PDB entry 7SMS | electron microscopy, 3.18 A resolution | chains D and E of the 5 polymer chains in the assembly

# Chain D
Name: Acetylcholine receptor subunit alpha
Source organism: Tetronarce californica
Reference sequence: P02710 (ACHA_TETCF); residues 1-437 here correspond to UniProt positions 25-461 (UniProt number = residue number + 24)
Sequence (437 residues; numbered 1 to 437; the number before each row is that of its first residue):
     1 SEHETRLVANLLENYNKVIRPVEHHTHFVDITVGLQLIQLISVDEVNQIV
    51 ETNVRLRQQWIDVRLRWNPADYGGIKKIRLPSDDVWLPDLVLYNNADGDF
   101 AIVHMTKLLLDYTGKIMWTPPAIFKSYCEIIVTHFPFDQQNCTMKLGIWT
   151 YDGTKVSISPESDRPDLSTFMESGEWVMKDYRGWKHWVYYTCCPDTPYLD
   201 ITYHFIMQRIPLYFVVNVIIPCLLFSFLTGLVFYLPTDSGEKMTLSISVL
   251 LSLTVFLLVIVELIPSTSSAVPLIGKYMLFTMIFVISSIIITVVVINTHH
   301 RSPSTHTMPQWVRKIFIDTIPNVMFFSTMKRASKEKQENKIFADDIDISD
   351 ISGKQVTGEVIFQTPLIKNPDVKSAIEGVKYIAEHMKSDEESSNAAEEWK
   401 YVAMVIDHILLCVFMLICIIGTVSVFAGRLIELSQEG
Unresolved in the structure: 332-369, 427-437
Disulfide bonds: Cys-128/Cys-142, Cys-192/Cys-193
Covalent attachments: glycan linked to Asn-141
Residues lining bound ligands:
  - D-tubocurarine (TC9), molecule 1: Tyr-93, Trp-149, Thr-150, Tyr-190, Cys-192, Cys-193, Tyr-198
  - D-tubocurarine (TC9), molecule 2: Leu-223, Ser-226, Phe-227, Tyr-277, Phe-280, Thr-281, Phe-284, Phe-414, Ile-417, Cys-418, Ile-420, Gly-421, Ser-424, Val-425
Curated features (UniProtKB/Swiss-Prot):
  - glycosylation: Asn-141 (N-linked (GlcNAc...) asparagine)
Reported in the primary citation:
  - conformationally variable residues (side-chain flip): Phe-414
  - mutagenesis - F233A (3-fold), F233A/F414A (7-fold): increased signaling in response to agonist
  - mutagenesis - F284A: unchanged signaling in response to agonist

# Chain E
Name: Acetylcholine receptor subunit gamma
Source organism: Tetronarce californica
Reference sequence: P02714 (ACHG_TETCF); residues 1-489 here correspond to UniProt positions 18-506 (UniProt number = residue number + 17)
Sequence (489 residues; row label = number of the first residue in the row):
     1 ENEEGRLIEKLLGDYDKRIIPAKTLDHIIDVTLKLTLTNLISLNEKEEAL
    51 TTNVWIEIQWNDYRLSWNTSEYEGIDLVRIPSELLWLPDVVLENNVDGQF
   101 EVAYYANVLVYNDGSMYWLPPAIYRSTCPIAVTYFPFDWQNCSLVFRSQT
   151 YNAHEVNLQLSAEEGEAVEWIHIDPEDFTENGEWTIRHRPAKKNYNWQLT
   201 KDDTDFQEIIFFLIIQRKPLFYIINIIAPCVLISSLVVLVYFLPAQAGGQ
   251 KCTLSISVLLAQTIFLFLIAQKVPETSLNVPLIGKYLIFVMFVSMLIVMN
   301 CVIVLNVSLRTPNTHSLSEKIKHLFLGFLPKYLGMQLEPSEETPEKPQPR
   351 RRSSFGIMIKAEEYILKKPRSELMFEEQKDRHGLKRVNKMTSDIDIGTTV
   401 DLYKDLANFAPEIKSCVEACNFIAKSTKEQNDSGSENENWVLIGKVIDKA
   451 CFWIALLLFSIGTLAIFLTGHFNQVPEFPFPGDPRKYVP
Unresolved in the structure: 331-410
Disulfide bonds: Cys-128/Cys-142
Covalent attachments: N-acetylglucosamine (NAG) linked to Asn-141
Residues lining bound ligands:
  - D-tubocurarine (TC9), molecule 1: Lys-34, Trp-55, Glu-57, Arg-79, Leu-109, Tyr-111, Tyr-117, Leu-119, Glu-163, Asp-177
  - D-tubocurarine (TC9), molecule 2: Phe-267, Leu-268, Gln-271
Curated features (UniProtKB/Swiss-Prot):
  - modified residue: Tyr-364 (Phosphotyrosine)
  - glycosylation: Asn-68 (N-linked (GlcNAc...) asparagine)
Reported in the primary citation:
  - binding site for D-tubocurarine: Tyr-111, Tyr-117

# Chain D / chain E interface
Pairs across the interface - 99 pairs, chain D then chain E:
  Val-18(D) / Pro-81(E)
  Ile-19(D) / Asn-2(E)
  Ile-19(D) / Glu-4(E)
  Ile-19(D) / Gly-5(E)
  Ile-19(D) / Ile-8(E)  hydrophobic
  Arg-20(D) / Asn-2(E)  hydrogen bond (backbone-side chain)
  Arg-20(D) / Glu-4(E)  salt bridge
  Val-22(D) / Asn-2(E)
  Glu-23(D) / Glu-1(E)
  Glu-23(D) / Asn-2(E)
  His-24(D) / Glu-73(E)  salt bridge
  His-25(D) / Asn-2(E)
  His-25(D) / Glu-4(E)
  His-25(D) / Glu-73(E)
  His-25(D) / Ile-75(E)
  Asp-89(D) / Tyr-104(E)
  Val-91(D) / Tyr-104(E)  hydrophobic
  Asn-95(D) / Asn-53(E)
  Ala-96(D) / Ile-41(E)
  Ala-96(D) / Ile-123(E)
  Asp-97(D) / Arg-125(E)  salt bridge
  Phe-100(D) / Asn-53(E)
  Phe-100(D) / Pro-121(E)  hydrophobic
  Phe-100(D) / Ile-123(E)  hydrophobic
  Ala-101(D) / Tyr-104(E)  hydrophobic
  Tyr-127(D) / Asn-39(E)
  Tyr-127(D) / Thr-179(E)
  Glu-129(D) / Thr-179(E)
  Lys-145(D) / Asp-177(E)  salt bridge
  Trp-149(D) / Trp-55(E)
  Trp-149(D) / Ala-106(E)
  Trp-149(D) / Leu-119(E)  hydrogen bond (side chain-backbone)
  Trp-149(D) / Pro-121(E)
  Thr-150(D) / Arg-79(E)  hydrogen bond (backbone-side chain)
  Thr-150(D) / Ala-106(E)
  Thr-150(D) / Asn-107(E)
  Tyr-151(D) / Arg-79(E)
  Asp-152(D) / Arg-79(E)  salt bridge
  Lys-155(D) / Arg-79(E)
  Val-188(D) / Glu-176(E)
  Tyr-190(D) / Asp-174(E)
  Tyr-190(D) / Glu-176(E)
  Gly-240(D) / Gly-248(E)
  Gly-240(D) / Gln-250(E)  hydrogen bond (backbone-side chain)
  Glu-241(D) / Gln-250(E)
  Met-243(D) / Gln-250(E)
  Met-243(D) / Leu-254(E)  hydrophobic
  Thr-244(D) / Gln-250(E)  hydrogen bond
  Ile-247(D) / Leu-254(E)  hydrophobic
  Ile-247(D) / Ser-257(E)
  Leu-250(D) / Ile-233(E)  hydrophobic
  Leu-250(D) / Leu-236(E)  hydrophobic
  Leu-251(D) / Ala-261(E)  hydrophobic
  Thr-254(D) / Ile-233(E)
  Thr-254(D) / Phe-265(E)
  Leu-257(D) / Asn-225(E)
  Leu-257(D) / Pro-229(E)  hydrophobic
  Leu-258(D) / Leu-268(E)  hydrophobic
  Val-261(D) / Asn-225(E)
  Pro-265(D) / Phe-221(E)
  Ser-266(D) / Glu-183(E)
  Ser-266(D) / Phe-221(E)
  Ser-266(D) / Tyr-222(E)
  Thr-267(D) / Asn-181(E)
  Thr-267(D) / Phe-221(E)
  Ser-268(D) / Gly-182(E)  hydrogen bond (backbone-backbone)
  Ser-268(D) / Lys-218(E)  hydrogen bond (side chain-backbone)
  Ser-268(D) / Leu-220(E)
  Ser-268(D) / Phe-221(E)
  Val-271(D) / Leu-220(E)  hydrophobic
  Val-271(D) / Ile-224(E)  hydrophobic
  Leu-279(D) / Ile-224(E)  hydrophobic
  Met-282(D) / Pro-229(E)  hydrophobic
  Ile-283(D) / Leu-232(E)  hydrophobic
  Ile-286(D) / Leu-232(E)
  Ile-286(D) / Leu-236(E)  hydrophobic
  Ile-289(D) / Leu-236(E)  hydrophobic
  Ile-289(D) / Leu-239(E)  hydrophobic
  Ile-290(D) / Leu-239(E)  hydrophobic
  Val-293(D) / Leu-239(E)
  Val-293(D) / Phe-242(E)  hydrophobic
  Val-293(D) / Leu-243(E)  hydrophobic
  Ile-296(D) / Pro-244(E)
  Asn-297(D) / Phe-242(E)  hydrogen bond (side chain-backbone)
  His-300(D) / Pro-244(E)
  His-300(D) / Gln-246(E)  hydrogen bond
  Thr-305(D) / Leu-442(E)
  Asp-371(D) / Val-417(E)
  Asp-371(D) / Asn-421(E)
  Val-372(D) / Val-417(E)  hydrophobic
  Ser-374(D) / Asn-421(E)
  Ala-375(D) / Cys-420(E)  hydrophobic
  Ala-375(D) / Asn-421(E)  hydrogen bond (backbone-side chain)
  Gly-378(D) / Ala-424(E)
  Tyr-381(D) / Lys-428(E)
  Tyr-381(D) / Asn-431(E)  hydrogen bond
  Ile-382(D) / Ile-423(E)  hydrophobic
  Ile-382(D) / Thr-427(E)
  His-385(D) / Asn-431(E)  hydrogen bond
Interface residues without a listed pair, chain D (68 interface residues in all): Asn-16, Gln-48, Tyr-93, Tyr-189, Lys-242, Ile-264, Ser-269, Gly-275, Ser-302
Interface residues without a listed pair, chain E (71 interface residues in all): Glu-9, Leu-77, Leu-84, Ala-103, Pro-120, Ala-122, Glu-180, Ala-228, Gly-249, Thr-253, Ile-264, Lys-272, Lys-445

# In short
Chain D and chain E form an interface of 68 and 71 residues respectively, with 12 hydrogen bonds and 5 salt
bridges. Polar contacts include Arg-20(D)/Glu-4(E), His-24(D)/Glu-73(E) and Asp-97(D)/Arg-125(E). The paper
reports a binding site for D-tubocurarine at Tyr-111(E) and Tyr-117(E); F233A and F233A/F414A of chain D
increase signaling in response to agonist.
Chain D is Acetylcholine receptor subunit alpha and chain E is Acetylcholine receptor subunit gamma, both from
Tetronarce californica; the structure, Cryo-EM structure of Torpedo acetylcholine receptor in complex with
d-tubocurarine, was determined by electron microscopy together with 7SMM, 7SMQ, 7SMR and 7SMT from the same
study.
